PDB entry 7X75 | electron microscopy, 3.45 A resolution | chains G and O of the 15 polymer chains in the assembly

Chain G:
Protein: Putative metal uptake regulation protein
Source organism: Streptomyces coelicolor A3(2)
Reference sequence: Q9L2H5 (Q9L2H5_STRCO); residues 1-139 here = UniProt positions 1-139
Amino-acid sequence (159 residues; numbered -19 to 139; the number before each row is that of its first residue; numbers below 1 keep their minus sign (Met-19 is residue -19)):
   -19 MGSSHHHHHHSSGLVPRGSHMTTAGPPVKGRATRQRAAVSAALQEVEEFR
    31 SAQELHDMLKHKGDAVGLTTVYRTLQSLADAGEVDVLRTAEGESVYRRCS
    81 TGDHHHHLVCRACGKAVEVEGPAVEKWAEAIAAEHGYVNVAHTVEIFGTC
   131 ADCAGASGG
Disordered / not traced: -19 to 5, 137-139
Construct notes: initiating methionine (-19); expression tag (-18 to 0)
Bound ions: Zn2+ site 1: Asp65, Cys79, His85, His87; Zn2+ site 2: His84, His86, Glu105, His122; Zn2+ site 3: Cys90, Cys93, Cys130, Cys133
What the authors report for this chain:
  - mutagenesis - R11A, D37A/H41A, R53A: decreased binding to the 84-nt DNA strand (chain O)

Chain O:
Molecule: 84-nt DNA strand
Sequence (84 nucleotides; each row starts with the number of its first residue):
     1 CAAGGCACATGACAACGGTGTTCAGTGCCGCGTTGCCCGATACCCCCTAC
    51 CCGTAGTTGACTGGCATCCGGGCGCCGGGTCGCC

Interface between chain G and chain O:
Pairs across the interface (13):
  Lys9(G) - DA15(O)  salt bridge to the phosphate
  Gln15(G) - DC16(O)  sugar contact
  Gln15(G) - DG17(O)  phosphate contact
  Arg16(G) - DA15(O)  hydrogen bond to the phosphate
  Arg16(G) - DC16(O)  salt bridge to the phosphate
  Gly47(G) - DG17(O)  phosphate contact
  Thr49(G) - DG17(O)  base contact
  Thr49(G) - DG18(O)  base contact
  Thr49(G) - DT19(O)  base contact
  Thr50(G) - DC16(O)  sugar contact
  Thr50(G) - DG17(O)  phosphate contact
  Arg53(G) - DC16(O)  base contact
  Arg53(G) - DG17(O)  base contact
Other interface residues (no listed pair), chain G (8 interface residues in all): Arg14

Summary:
8 residues of chain G face 5 of chain O across their interface; the contacts include 1 hydrogen bond and 2
salt bridges. Polar pairs include Arg16(G)-DA15(O), Lys9(G)-DA15(O) and Arg16(G)-DC16(O). The paper reports
that R11A, D37A/H41A and R53A of chain G reduce binding to the 84-nt DNA strand (chain O).
Here chain G is Putative metal uptake regulation protein (Streptomyces coelicolor A3(2)) and chain O is an
84-nt DNA strand. Entry 7X75 (Cryo-EM structure of Streptomyces coelicolor RNAP-promoter open complex with
three Zur dimers) was determined by electron microscopy, deposited together with 7VO0, 7VO9, 7VPD, 7VPZ, 7X74
and 7X76.
